PDB entry 7CH9 | electron microscopy, 3.50 A resolution | chains I and L of the 12 polymer chains in the assembly

[Chain I]
Protein: Probable ATP-binding component of ABC transporter
From: Pseudomonas aeruginosa (strain ATCC 15692 / DSM 22644 / CIP 104116 / JCM 14847 / LMG 12228 / 1C / PRS 101 / PAO1)
Reference sequence: Q9HVW1 (Q9HVW1_PSEAE); residues 1-269 here = UniProt positions 1-269
Amino-acid sequence (269 residues; numbered 1 to 269; the number before each row is that of its first residue):
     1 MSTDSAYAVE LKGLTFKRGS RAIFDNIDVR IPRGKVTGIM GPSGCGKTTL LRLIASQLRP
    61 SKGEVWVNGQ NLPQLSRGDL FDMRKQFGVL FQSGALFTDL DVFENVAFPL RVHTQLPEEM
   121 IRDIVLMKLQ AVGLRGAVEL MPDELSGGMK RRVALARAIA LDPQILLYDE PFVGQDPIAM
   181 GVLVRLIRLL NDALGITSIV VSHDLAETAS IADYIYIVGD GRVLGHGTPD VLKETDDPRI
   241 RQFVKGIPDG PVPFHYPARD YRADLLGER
Disordered / not traced: 1-5, 268-269

[Chain L]
Protein: STAS domain-containing protein
From: Pseudomonas aeruginosa (strain ATCC 15692 / DSM 22644 / CIP 104116 / JCM 14847 / LMG 12228 / 1C / PRS 101 / PAO1)
Reference sequence: Q9HVW5 (Q9HVW5_PSEAE); residue numbers follow UniProt; this construct covers 1-102
Amino-acid sequence (102 residues; numbered 1 to 102; the number before each row is that of its first residue):
     1 MSQASLREGA AGELQLAGVL DYSSGPALRE QGGRLIRASQ AAELVVDCSA VERSSSVGIS
    61 LLLAFIRDAR KAGKVLSVRA LPDDMREIAK VSSLLEILPL QE
Disordered / not traced: 1-2, 101-102

[How chain I and chain L interact]
Contacting residue pairs (6):
  Arg-262(I) / Ile-97(L)
  Leu-265(I) / Leu-63(L)  hydrophobic
  Leu-265(I) / Arg-67(L)  hydrogen bond (backbone-side chain)
  Leu-265(I) / Leu-94(L)  hydrophobic
  Leu-266(I) / Leu-63(L)  hydrophobic
  Leu-266(I) / Ile-66(L)  hydrophobic
Also at the interface, not in a pair above, chain I (4 interface residues in all): Gly-267
Also at the interface, not in a pair above, chain L (6 interface residues in all): Arg-70

[In short]
Chain I and chain L form an interface of 4 and 6 residues respectively; the contacts include 1 hydrogen bond.
The hydrogen-bonded pair is Leu-265(I)/Arg-67(L).
Here chain I is Probable ATP-binding component of ABC transporter and chain L is STAS domain-containing
protein, both from Pseudomonas aeruginosa (strain ATCC 15692 / DSM 22644 / CIP 104116 / JCM 14847 / LMG 12228
/ 1C / PRS 101 / PAO1). Entry 7CH9 (Cryo-EM structure of P.aeruginosa MlaFEBD) was determined by electron
microscopy, deposited together with 7CH8, 7CH6, 7CH7 and 7CHA.
